PDB entry 9VM1 | X-ray diffraction, 2.45 A resolution | chains B and C of the 4 polymer chains in the assembly

# Chain B
Protein: Ran-specific GTPase-activating protein 1
Organism: Saccharomyces cerevisiae S288C
UniProtKB: P41920 (YRB1_YEAST); numbering as in UniProt (aligned over 62-201)
Sequence (143 residues; row label = number of the first residue in the row):
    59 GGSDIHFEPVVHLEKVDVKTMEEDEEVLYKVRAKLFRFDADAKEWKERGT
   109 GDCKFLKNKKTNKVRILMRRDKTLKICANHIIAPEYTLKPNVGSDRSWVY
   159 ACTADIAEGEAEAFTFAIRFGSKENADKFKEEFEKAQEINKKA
Unresolved in the structure: 59-79, 201
Construct notes: expression tag (59-61)

# Chain C
Protein: Exportin-1
Organism: Saccharomyces cerevisiae (strain ATCC 204508 / S288c)
UniProtKB: P30822 (XPO1_YEAST); residue numbers follow UniProt; this construct covers 1-376, 414-440, 462-1058
Sequence (1003 residues; each row starts with the number of its first residue; note: 58 numbers in that range are skipped by the numbering (no residue carries them; nothing is unmodelled there); numbers below 1 keep their minus sign (Gly-2 is residue -2)):
    -2 GGSMEGILDFSNDLDIALLDQVVSTFYQGSGVQQKQAQEILTKFQDNPDA
    48 WQKADQILQFSTNPQSKFIALSILDKLITRKWKLLPNDHRIGIRNFVVGM
    98 IISMCQDDEVFKTQKNLINKSDLTLVQILKQEWPQNWPEFIPELIGSSSS
   148 SVNVCENNMIVLKLLSEEVFDFSAEQMTQAKALHLKNSMSKEFEQIFKLC
   198 FQVLEQGSSSSLIVATLESLLRYLHWIPYRYIYETNILELLSTKFMTSPD
   248 TRAITLKCLTEVSNLKIPQDNDLIKRQTVLFFQNTLQQIATSVMPVTADL
   298 KATYANANGNDQSFLQDLAMFLTTYLARNRALLESDESLRELLLNAHQYL
   348 IQLSKIEERELFKTTLDYWHNLVADLFYE
   414 PLKKHIYEEICSQLRLVIIENMVRPEE
   462 IQLYKSEREVLVYLTHLNVIDTEEIMISKLARQIDGSEWSWHNINTLSWA
   512 IGSISGTMSEDTEKRFVVTVIKDLLGLCEQKRGKDNKAVVASDIMYVVGQ
   562 YPRFLKAHWNFLRTVILKLFEFMHETHEGVQDMACDTFIKIVQKCKYHFV
   612 IQQPRESEPFIQTIIRDIQKTTADLQPQQVHTFYKACGIIISEERSVAER
   662 NRLLSDLMQLPNMAWDTIVEQSTANPTLLLDSETVKIIANIIKTNVAVCT
   712 SMGADFYPQLGHIYYNMLQLYRAVSSMISAQVAAEGLIATKTPKVRGLRT
   762 IKKEILKLVETYISKARNLDDVVKVLVEPLLNAVLEDYMNNVPDARDAEV
   812 LNCMTTVVEKVGHMIPQGVILILQSVFECTLDMINKDFTEYPEHRVEFYK
   862 LLKVINEKSFAAFLELPPAAFKLFVDAICWAFKHNNRDVEVNGLQIALDL
   912 VKNIERMGNVPFANEFHKNYFFIFVSETFFVLTDSDHKSGFSKQALLLMK
   962 LISLVYDNKISVPLYQEAEVPQGTSNQVYLSQYLANMLSNAFPHLTSEQI
  1012 ASFLSALTKQCKDLVVFKGTLRDFLVQIKEVGGDPTDYLFAEDKENA
Unresolved in the structure: -2 to -1, 1053-1058
Construct notes: expression tag (-2 to 0); conflict Gly537 (Asp in P30822), Cys539 (Thr in P30822), Glu540 (Val in P30822), Gln541 (Lys in P30822), Cys1022 (Tyr in P30822)

# Chain B / chain C interface
Residue-residue contacts (7; chain B residue first):
  Val150(B) - Thr753(C)
  Val150(B) - Pro754(C)
  Gly151(B) - Lys752(C)
  Gly151(B) - Pro754(C)
  Gly151(B) - Arg757(C)  hydrogen bond (backbone-side chain)
  Ser152(B) - Pro754(C)
  Asp153(B) - Pro754(C)
Other interface residues (no listed pair), chain C (6 interface residues in all): Lys697, Ile749

# Summary
The interface between chain B and chain C involves 4 residues on one side and 6 on the other; the contacts
include 1 hydrogen bond. Its one hydrogen-bonded contact is Gly151(B)-Arg757(C).
Chain B is Ran-specific GTPase-activating protein 1 (Saccharomyces cerevisiae S288C) and chain C is Exportin-1
(Saccharomyces cerevisiae (strain ATCC 204508 / S288c)); the structure, MVM NS2 mutant Nm42 in complex with
CRM1-Ran-RanBP1, was determined by X-ray diffraction together with 6A38, 6A3A, 6A3B, 6A3C and 6A3E from the
same study.
